Entry 3LGK (X-ray diffraction, 1.89 A resolution); this record covers chain A.

== Chain A ==
Molecule: Epi-isozizaene synthase
Source organism: Streptomyces coelicolor
Notes: EC 4.2.3.37
UniProt: Q9K499 (CYC1_STRCO); residue numbers follow UniProt; this construct covers 2-361
Chain sequence (382 residues; row label = number of the first residue in the row; numbers below 1 keep their minus sign (Met-20 is residue -20)):
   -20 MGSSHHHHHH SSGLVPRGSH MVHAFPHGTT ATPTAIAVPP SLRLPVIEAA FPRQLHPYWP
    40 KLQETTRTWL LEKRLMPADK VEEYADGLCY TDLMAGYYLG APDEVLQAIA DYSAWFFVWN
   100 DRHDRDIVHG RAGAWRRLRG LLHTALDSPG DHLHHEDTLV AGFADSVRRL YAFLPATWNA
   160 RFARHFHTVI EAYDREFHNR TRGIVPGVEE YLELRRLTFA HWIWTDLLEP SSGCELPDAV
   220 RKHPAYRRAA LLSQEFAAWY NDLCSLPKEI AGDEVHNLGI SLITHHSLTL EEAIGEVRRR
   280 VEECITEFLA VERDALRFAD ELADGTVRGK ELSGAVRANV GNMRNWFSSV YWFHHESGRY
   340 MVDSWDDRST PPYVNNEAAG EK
Unresolved in the structure: -20 to 17, 336-361
Sequence notes: expression tag (-20 to 1); engineered mutation Asn99 (Asp in Q9K499)
Curated features (UniProtKB/Swiss-Prot):
  - binding site (Mg(2+)): Asp103, Asn240, Ser244, Glu248
Reported in the primary citation:
  - catalytic residues: Phe95, Phe96, Phe198 (proposed by the authors, not directly observed)
  - mutagenesis - F96A, F198A, W203F: decreased catalytic activity
  - specificity-determining residues: Phe198
  - mutagenesis - F198A: abolished catalytic activity on epi-isozizaene

== Summary ==
UniProt lists 4 Mg2+-binding residues. The paper reports catalytic residues Phe95, Phe96 and Phe198; F96A,
F198A and W203F reduce catalytic activity.
Chain A is Epi-isozizaene synthase (Streptomyces coelicolor); the structure, D99N Epi-isozizaene synthase, was
determined by X-ray diffraction together with 3KB9, 3KBK and 3LG5 from the same study.
